PDB entry 9G9F | electron microscopy, 2.93 A resolution | chains F and E of the 10 polymer chains in the assembly

== Chain F (and E) ==
Protein: CRISPR system Cms endoribonuclease Csm3
Organism: Enterococcus italicus DSM 15952
Notes: EC 3.1.-.-; chain E of this document is another copy of the same molecule, construct and numbering; everything in this record applies to it too
UniProt: E6LHV5 (CSM3_ENTI1); residue numbers follow UniProt; this construct covers 1-214
Chain sequence (214 residues; numbered 1 to 214; the number before each row is that of its first residue):
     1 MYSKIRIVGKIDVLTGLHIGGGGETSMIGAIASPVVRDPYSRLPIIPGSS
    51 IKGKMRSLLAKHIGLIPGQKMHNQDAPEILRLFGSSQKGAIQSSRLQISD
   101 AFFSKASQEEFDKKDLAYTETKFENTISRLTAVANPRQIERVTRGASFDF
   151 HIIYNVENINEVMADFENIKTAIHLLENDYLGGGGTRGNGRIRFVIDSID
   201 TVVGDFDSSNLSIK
Not modelled in the structure: 1, 212-214
Differences from the reference sequence: engineered mutation A32 (Asp in E6LHV5)

== Interface between chain F and chain E ==
Residue-residue contacts (59; chain F residue first):
  Y2(F) - L58(E)
  Y2(F) - K61(E)
  Y2(F) - H62(E)
  Y2(F) - L175(E)  hydrophobic
  K4(F) - L58(E)
  K4(F) - L175(E)  hydrogen bond (side chain-backbone)
  K4(F) - N178(E)
  K4(F) - D179(E)
  G22(F) - F123(E)
  R37(F) - E120(E)
  D38(F) - R144(E)  salt bridge
  P39(F) - L116(E)
  P39(F) - E120(E)
  P39(F) - T143(E)
  Y40(F) - K114(E)  hydrogen bond (backbone-side chain)
  Y40(F) - L116(E)  hydrophobic
  Y40(F) - G145(E)
  R42(F) - K114(E)
  R42(F) - L116(E)
  P47(F) - K122(E)
  G48(F) - R187(E)
  S49(F) - K122(E)
  S49(F) - E124(E)  hydrogen bond
  S49(F) - R187(E)  hydrogen bond (backbone-backbone)
  K52(F) - T186(E)
  K52(F) - R187(E)
  R56(F) - R129(E)
  A60(F) - R129(E)
  L65(F) - R129(E)
  Q69(F) - R129(E)
  Q69(F) - L130(E)  hydrogen bond (backbone-backbone)
  K70(F) - L130(E)
  H72(F) - I127(E)  hydrogen bond (side chain-backbone)
  H72(F) - R129(E)  hydrogen bond
  D75(F) - R129(E)  salt bridge
  F83(F) - T186(E)
  S94(F) - T186(E)  hydrogen bond
  L96(F) - T186(E)
  Q97(F) - D179(E)  hydrogen bond
  Q97(F) - Y180(E)
  Q97(F) - T186(E)
  I98(F) - T186(E)
  I98(F) - R187(E)
  I98(F) - G188(E)  hydrogen bond (backbone-backbone)
  S99(F) - G188(E)
  S99(F) - R191(E)
  D100(F) - T15(E)
  D100(F) - R141(E)  salt bridge
  D100(F) - G188(E)
  F102(F) - L14(E)
  F102(F) - T15(E)
  F102(F) - R144(E)
  H151(F) - R191(E)  hydrogen bond
  I153(F) - N178(E)
  V202(F) - H174(E)
  V202(F) - N178(E)
  V203(F) - H174(E)
  V203(F) - L175(E)  hydrophobic
  V203(F) - N178(E)
Also at the interface, not in a pair above, chain F (38 interface residues in all): G21, G23, S41, S57, G68, M71, E157
Also at the interface, not in a pair above, chain E (30 interface residues in all): F111, S128, G185

== Summary ==
The interface between chain F and chain E involves 38 residues on one side and 30 on the other; the contacts
include 11 hydrogen bonds and 3 salt bridges. Polar pairs include D38(F)-R144(E), D75(F)-R129(E) and
D100(F)-R141(E).
Both chains are CRISPR system Cms endoribonuclease Csm3 (Enterococcus italicus DSM 15952). Entry 9G9F (CryoEM
structure of Enterococcus italicus Csm-crRNA-CTR complex bound to AMPNPP) was determined by electron
microscopy, deposited together with 9G9A, 9G9B, 9G9C, 9G9D, 9G9E, 9G9G and 4 further entries.
